PDB entry 5G0W | X-ray diffraction, 1.79 A resolution | chains A and C of the 4 polymer chains in the assembly

Chain A (and C):
Name: Enoyl-acyl carrier protein reductase
Source organism: Mycobacterium tuberculosis
Notes: EC 1.3.1.9; chain C of this document is another copy of the same molecule, construct and numbering; everything in this record applies to it too
UniProt: M9TGV3 (M9TGV3_MYCTX); numbering as in UniProt (aligned over 1-269)
Amino-acid sequence (269 residues; row label = number of the first residue in the row):
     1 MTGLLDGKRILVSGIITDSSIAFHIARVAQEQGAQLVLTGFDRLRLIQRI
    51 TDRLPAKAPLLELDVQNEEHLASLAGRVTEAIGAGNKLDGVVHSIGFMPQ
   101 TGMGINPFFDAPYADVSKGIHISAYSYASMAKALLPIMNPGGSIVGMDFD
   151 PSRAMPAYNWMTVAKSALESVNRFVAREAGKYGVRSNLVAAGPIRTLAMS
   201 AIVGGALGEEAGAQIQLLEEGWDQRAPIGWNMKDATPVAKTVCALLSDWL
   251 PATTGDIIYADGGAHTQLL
Unresolved in the structure: 1 (chain C: 1, 197-215)
Bound ions: Mg2+: Asp223, Gln224, Ala226
Small-molecule neighbours: NAD (nicotinamide-adenine-dinucleotide): Gly14, Ile15, Ile16, Ser20, Ile21, Phe41, Leu63, Asp64, Val65, Gln66, Ser94, Ile95, Gly96, Phe97, Ile122, Met147, Asp148, Phe149, Lys165, Ala191, Gly192, Pro193, Ile194, Thr196, Met199
From the paper describing this entry:
  - binding site for the ligand 9NU: Arg43, Phe97
  - conformationally variable residues (side-chain flip): Tyr158

How chain A and chain C interact:
Contacting residue pairs (68):
  Phe108(A) - Ala128(C)  hydrophobic
  Phe108(A) - Phe174(C)  hydrophobic
  Phe109(A) - Ala128(C)
  Phe109(A) - Ala131(C)  hydrophobic
  Phe109(A) - Lys132(C)  hydrogen bond (backbone-side chain)
  Phe109(A) - Leu135(C)  hydrophobic
  Phe109(A) - Glu178(C)
  Asp110(A) - Lys132(C)  salt bridge
  Ala111(A) - Tyr125(C)  hydrogen bond (backbone-side chain)
  Pro112(A) - Tyr125(C)
  Tyr113(A) - Ser117(C)  hydrogen bond (side chain-backbone)
  Tyr113(A) - Ile120(C)
  Tyr113(A) - His121(C)  hydrogen bond (side chain-backbone)
  Tyr113(A) - Tyr125(C)  hydrogen bond (backbone-side chain)
  Val116(A) - Tyr125(C)  hydrophobic
  Ser117(A) - Tyr113(C)  hydrogen bond (backbone-side chain)
  Ser117(A) - Ser117(C)  hydrogen bond
  Ile120(A) - Tyr113(C)
  Ile120(A) - Ile120(C)  hydrophobic
  His121(A) - Tyr113(C)  hydrogen bond (backbone-side chain)
  Tyr125(A) - Ala111(C)  hydrogen bond (side chain-backbone)
  Tyr125(A) - Pro112(C)
  Tyr125(A) - Tyr113(C)  hydrogen bond (side chain-backbone)
  Tyr125(A) - Val116(C)  hydrophobic
  Tyr125(A) - Trp160(C)  hydrophobic
  Ala128(A) - Phe108(C)  hydrophobic
  Ala128(A) - Phe109(C)
  Ala131(A) - Phe109(C)  hydrophobic
  Lys132(A) - Phe109(C)  hydrogen bond (side chain-backbone)
  Lys132(A) - Asp110(C)  salt bridge
  Leu135(A) - Phe109(C)  hydrophobic
  Pro151(A) - Ser170(C)
  Pro151(A) - Arg173(C)  hydrogen bond (backbone-side chain)
  Ser152(A) - Arg173(C)  hydrogen bond (backbone-side chain)
  Ala154(A) - Arg173(C)
  Ala154(A) - Phe174(C)  hydrophobic
  Met155(A) - Phe174(C)
  Pro156(A) - Arg177(C)
  Asn159(A) - Phe174(C)
  Trp160(A) - Tyr125(C)  hydrophobic
  Trp160(A) - Ala128(C)  hydrophobic
  Trp160(A) - Val171(C)  hydrophobic
  Thr162(A) - Ser170(C)
  Thr162(A) - Phe174(C)
  Val163(A) - Ala167(C)
  Val163(A) - Ser170(C)
  Val163(A) - Val171(C)  hydrophobic
  Ser166(A) - Ser166(C)
  Ser166(A) - Ser170(C)  hydrogen bond
  Ser166(A) - Arg173(C)
  Ala167(A) - Val163(C)
  Ser170(A) - Pro151(C)
  Ser170(A) - Thr162(C)
  Ser170(A) - Val163(C)
  Ser170(A) - Ser166(C)  hydrogen bond
  Val171(A) - Trp160(C)  hydrophobic
  Val171(A) - Val163(C)  hydrophobic
  Arg173(A) - Pro151(C)  hydrogen bond (side chain-backbone)
  Arg173(A) - Ser152(C)  hydrogen bond (side chain-backbone)
  Arg173(A) - Ala154(C)
  Arg173(A) - Ser166(C)
  Phe174(A) - Phe108(C)  hydrophobic
  Phe174(A) - Ala154(C)  hydrophobic
  Phe174(A) - Met155(C)
  Phe174(A) - Asn159(C)
  Phe174(A) - Thr162(C)
  Arg177(A) - Pro156(C)
  Glu178(A) - Phe109(C)
Also at the interface, not in a pair above, chain A (34 interface residues in all): Arg153, Val175
Also at the interface, not in a pair above, chain C (34 interface residues in all): Arg153, Val175

In short:
The chain A/chain C interface involves 34 residues from each chain; the contacts include 17 hydrogen bonds and
2 salt bridges. Polar pairs include Asp110(A)-Lys132(C), Phe109(A)-Lys132(C) and Ala111(A)-Tyr125(C). Chain A
binds NAD. Asp223(A), Gln224(A) and Ala226(A) coordinate Mg2+. The paper reports a binding site for the ligand
9NU at Arg43(A) and Phe97(A); conformational variability at Tyr158(A).
Chain A and chain C are both Enoyl-acyl carrier protein reductase (Mycobacterium tuberculosis); the structure,
InhA in complex with a DNA encoded library hit, was determined by X-ray diffraction, deposited together with
5G0S, 5G0T, 5G0U and 5G0V.
